7O4Y - chains H and L of the 3 polymer chains in the assembly; structure by X-ray diffraction, 1.60 A resolution.

== Chain H ==
Name: m971 Fab heavy chain
Organism: Homo sapiens
Notes: antibody fragment or engineered binder
Sequence (229 residues; each row starts with the number of its first residue; a row labelled like 35A-35B holds insertion residues (35A, then the next letters in order); numbers below 1 keep their minus sign (Thr-1 is residue -1)):
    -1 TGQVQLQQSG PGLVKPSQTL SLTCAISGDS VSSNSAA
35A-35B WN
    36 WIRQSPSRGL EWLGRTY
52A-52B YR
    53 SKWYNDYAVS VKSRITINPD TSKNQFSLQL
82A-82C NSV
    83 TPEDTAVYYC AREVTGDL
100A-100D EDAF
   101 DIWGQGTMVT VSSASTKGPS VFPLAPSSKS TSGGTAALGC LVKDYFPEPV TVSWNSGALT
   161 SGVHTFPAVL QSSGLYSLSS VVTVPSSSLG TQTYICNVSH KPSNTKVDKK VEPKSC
Not modelled in the structure: -1 to 0, 129-133, 214-216
Disulfide bonds: Cys22-Cys92, Cys140-Cys196

== Chain L ==
Name: m971 Fab light chain
Organism: Homo sapiens
Notes: antibody fragment or engineered binder
Sequence (216 residues; numbered -1 to 214; the number before each row is that of its first residue; numbers below 1 keep their minus sign (Thr-1 is residue -1)):
    -1 TGDIQMTQSP SSLSASVGDR VTITCRASQT IWSYLNWYQQ RPGKAPNLLI YAASSLQSGV
    59 PSRFSGRGSG TDFTLTISSL QAEDFATYYC QQSYSIPQTF GQGTKLEIKR TVAAPSVFIF
   119 PPSDEQLKSG TASVVCLLNN FYPREAKVQW KVDNALQSGN SQESVTEQDS KDSTYSLSST
   179 LTLSKADYEK HKVYACEVTH QGLSSPVTKS FNRGEC
Not modelled in the structure: -1, 214
Disulfide bonds: Cys23-Cys88, Cys134-Cys194

== How chain H and chain L interact ==
Pairs across the interface - 61 pairs, chain H then chain L:
  Gln39(H) with Gln38(L), hydrogen bond; Tyr87(L), hydrogen bond
  Leu45(H) with Tyr87(L), hydrophobic; Phe98(L), hydrophobic
  Trp47(H) with Ile94(L), hydrophobic; Pro95(L), hydrophobic; Gln96(L)
  Arg50(H) with Ile94(L); Gln96(L)
  Tyr91(H) with Gln38(L); Lys42(L), hydrogen bond (side chain-backbone); Ala43(L), hydrophobic
  Glu95(H) with Gln96(L), hydrogen bond
  Leu100(H) with Tyr49(L); Ala50(L)
  Glu100A(H) with Leu46(L); Tyr49(L)
  Asp100B(H) with Asn34(L), hydrogen bond (backbone-side chain); Ser91(L), hydrogen bond (backbone-side chain)
  Ala100C(H) with Asn34(L); Tyr36(L); Leu46(L), hydrophobic
  Phe100D(H) with Tyr36(L), hydrogen bond (backbone-side chain); Leu46(L); Gln89(L); Gln96(L); Phe98(L), hydrophobic
  Asp101(H) with Leu46(L)
  Trp103(H) with Ala43(L), hydrophobic; Pro44(L), hydrogen bond (side chain-backbone)
  Gly104(H) with Ala43(L)
  Phe122(H) with Ser121(L); Gln124(L)
  Pro123(H) with Ser121(L)
  Leu124(H) with Phe118(L); Val133(L), hydrophobic
  Ala125(H) with Phe118(L)
  Ala137(H) with Phe116(L), hydrophobic; Phe118(L)
  Leu141(H) with Ser131(L)
  Lys143(H) with Gln124(L); Ser131(L)
  His164(H) with Asn137(L); Asn138(L), hydrogen bond; Asp167(L); Ser174(L), hydrogen bond
  Phe166(H) with Leu135(L), hydrophobic; Ser162(L); Thr164(L); Ser174(L); Leu175(L), hydrophobic; Ser176(L)
  Pro167(H) with Ser162(L), hydrogen bond (backbone-side chain); Val163(L)
  Val169(H) with Gln160(L); Glu161(L); Ser162(L)
  Leu170(H) with Gln160(L), hydrogen bond (backbone-side chain)
  Gln171(H) with Gln160(L)
  Val181(H) with Leu135(L), hydrophobic
  Thr183(H) with Asn137(L)
Other interface residues (no listed pair), chain H (35 interface residues in all): Ile37, Asp58, Thr135, Leu138, Thr165, Ser172
Other interface residues (no listed pair), chain L (40 interface residues in all): Tyr32, Gln55, Glu123, Ser127, Thr129, Thr180

== In short ==
35 residues of chain H face 40 of chain L across their interface, with 12 hydrogen bonds. Polar contacts
include Gln39(H)-Gln38(L), Gln39(H)-Tyr87(L) and Tyr91(H)-Lys42(L).
Here chain H is m971 Fab heavy chain and chain L is m971 Fab light chain, both from Homo sapiens. Entry 7O4Y
(m971 Fab in complex with anti-Kappa VHH domain) was determined by X-ray diffraction.
